Entry 3PKX (X-ray diffraction, 1.50 A resolution); this record covers chain A.

Chain A:
Protein: Toxoflavin lyase (TflA)
From: Paenibacillus Polymyxa
Chain sequence (252 residues; row label = number of the first residue in the row; numbers below 1 keep their minus sign (Met-22 is residue -22)):
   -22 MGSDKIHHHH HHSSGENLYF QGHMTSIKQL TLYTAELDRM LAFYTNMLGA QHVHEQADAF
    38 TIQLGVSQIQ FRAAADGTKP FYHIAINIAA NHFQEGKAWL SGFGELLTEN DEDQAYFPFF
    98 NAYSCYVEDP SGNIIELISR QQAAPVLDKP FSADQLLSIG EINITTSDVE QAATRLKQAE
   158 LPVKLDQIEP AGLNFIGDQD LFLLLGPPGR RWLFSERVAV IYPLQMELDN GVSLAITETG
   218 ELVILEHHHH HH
Disordered / not traced: -22 to 2, 222-229
Ion coordination: Mn2+: His60, Glu113, Glu138 (together with Toxoflavin)
Residues lining bound ligands: Toxoflavin (TOF; 1,6-dimethylpyrimido[5,4-e][1,2,4]triazine-5,7(1H,6H)-dione): His60, Phe94, Phe97, Tyr103, Glu113, Glu138, Leu170, Phe172, Arg187, Arg188, Trp189, Leu190

Overview:
Ligands of chain A: Toxoflavin. The Mn2+ site is built by His60, Glu113 and Glu138.
Chain A is Toxoflavin lyase (TflA) (Paenibacillus Polymyxa); the structure, Crystal Structure of Toxoflavin
Lyase (TflA) bound to Mn(II) and Toxoflavin, was determined by X-ray diffraction.
